Entry 1NBZ (X-ray diffraction, 1.85 A resolution); this record covers chains A and B of the 3 polymer chains in the assembly.

[Chain A]
Protein: antibody kappa light chain
From: Mus musculus
Notes: fragment: light chain; antibody fragment or engineered binder
Chain sequence (214 residues; row label = number of the first residue in the row; note: 4 numbers in that range are skipped by the numbering (no residue carries them; nothing is unmodelled there)):
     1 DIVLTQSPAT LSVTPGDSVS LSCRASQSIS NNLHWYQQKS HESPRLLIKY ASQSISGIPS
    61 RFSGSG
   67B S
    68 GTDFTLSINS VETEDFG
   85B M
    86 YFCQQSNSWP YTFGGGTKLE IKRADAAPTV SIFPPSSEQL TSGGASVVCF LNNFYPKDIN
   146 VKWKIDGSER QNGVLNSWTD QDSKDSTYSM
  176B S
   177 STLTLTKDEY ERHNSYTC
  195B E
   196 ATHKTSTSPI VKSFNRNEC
Differences from the reference sequence: cloning artifact (1-2, 4)
Disulfide bonds: Cys23-Cys88, Cys134-Cys194

[Chain B]
Protein: immunoglobulin gamma 1 chain
From: Mus musculus
UniProtKB: P01865 (GCAM_MOUSE); residues 415-510 here correspond to UniProt positions 1-96 (UniProt number = residue number - 414)
Chain sequence (210 residues; each row starts with the number of its first residue):
   301 EVQLQESGPS LVKPSQTLSL TCSVTGDSVT SDYWSWIRKF PGNKLEYMGY ISYSGSTYYH
   361 PSLKSRISIT RDTSKNQYYL QLNSVTTEDT ATYYCASWGG DVWGAGTTVT VSSAKTTAPS
   421 VYPLAPVCGD TTGSSVTLGC LVKGYFPEPV TLTWNSGSLS SGVHTFPAVL QSDLYTLSSS
   481 VTVTSSTWPS QSITCNVAHP ASSTKVDKKI
Disulfide bonds: Cys322-Cys395, Cys440-Cys495

[How chain A and chain B interact]
Disulfides between the chains: Cys214(A)-Cys428(B)
Residue-residue contacts (79; chain A residue first):
  Tyr36(A) with Gly400(B); Trp403(B), hydrophobic
  Gln38(A) with Lys339(B), hydrogen bond; Tyr394(B), hydrogen bond
  Ser40(A) with Lys339(B)
  His41(A) with Lys339(B); Phe340(B); Asn343(B); Thr392(B), hydrogen bond; Tyr394(B), hydrogen bond (backbone-side chain)
  Ser43(A) with Gly404(B), hydrogen bond (side chain-backbone); Ala405(B), hydrogen bond (side chain-backbone)
  Pro44(A) with Trp403(B)
  Leu46(A) with Gly399(B); Gly400(B)
  Met85B(A) with Lys339(B); Asn343(B)
  Phe87(A) with Lys339(B); Asn343(B); Leu345(B), hydrophobic
  Gln89(A) with Tyr347(B)
  Trp94(A) with Tyr347(B), hydrophobic; Gly349(B); Tyr350(B), hydrophobic; Tyr358(B); Tyr359(B), hydrogen bond (side chain-backbone); His360(B)
  Pro95(A) with His360(B); Pro361(B)
  Tyr96(A) with Tyr347(B); Tyr350(B); Trp398(B), hydrogen bond
  Phe98(A) with Leu345(B), hydrophobic; Tyr347(B)
  Gly100(A) with Lys344(B)
  Ser116(A) with Thr437(B)
  Phe118(A) with Leu424(B); Ala425(B); Pro426(B); Thr437(B)
  Pro119(A) with Ala425(B); Val427(B)
  Ser121(A) with Tyr422(B); Pro423(B)
  Glu123(A) with Tyr422(B); Pro423(B); Lys508(B)
  Gln124(A) with Tyr422(B); Lys443(B)
  Ser127(A) with Tyr422(B), hydrogen bond
  Ser131(A) with Leu441(B); Lys443(B)
  Phe135(A) with Leu424(B), hydrophobic; Phe466(B), hydrophobic; Ser478(B); Ser479(B); Ser480(B)
  Asn137(A) with His464(B); Phe466(B); Ser480(B), hydrogen bond
  Asn138(A) with His464(B), hydrogen bond
  Leu160(A) with Val469(B), hydrophobic; Leu470(B); Gln471(B)
  Asn161(A) with Val469(B)
  Ser162(A) with Phe466(B); Pro467(B), hydrogen bond (side chain-backbone)
  Trp163(A) with Pro467(B)
  Thr164(A) with Phe466(B)
  Asp167(A) with His464(B)
  Ser174(A) with His464(B), hydrogen bond; Phe466(B)
  Met175(A) with Phe466(B)
  Ser176B(A) with Phe466(B); Ser478(B)
  Thr180(A) with Gln471(B), hydrogen bond
  Phe209(A) with Val427(B), hydrophobic
  Glu213(A) with Cys428(B)
  Cys214(A) with Cys428(B), disulfide
Interface residues without a listed pair, chain A (43 interface residues in all): Glu42, Tyr50, Ile117, Val133
Interface residues without a listed pair, chain B (47 interface residues in all): Ile337, Glu346, Met348, Gly406, Leu438, Gly439, Thr465

[In short]
43 residues of chain A face 47 of chain B across their interface, with 1 disulfide bond and 14 hydrogen bonds.
Polar pairs include Gln38(A)-Lys339(B), Gln38(A)-Tyr394(B) and His41(A)-Thr392(B).
Chain A is antibody kappa light chain and chain B is immunoglobulin gamma 1 chain, both from Mus musculus; the
structure, Crystal Structure of HyHEL-63 complexed with HEL mutant K97A, was determined by X-ray diffraction
(same publication as 1NBY).
